PDB entry 6JEN | X-ray diffraction, 2.65 A resolution | chain A

== Chain A ==
Name: Glycosyltransferase
From: Phytolacca americana
Notes: EC 2.4.1.-
UniProtKB: B5MGN7 (B5MGN7_PHYAM); residue numbers follow UniProt; this construct covers 1-469
Chain sequence (489 residues; row label = number of the first residue in the row; numbers below 1 keep their minus sign (Met-19 is residue -19)):
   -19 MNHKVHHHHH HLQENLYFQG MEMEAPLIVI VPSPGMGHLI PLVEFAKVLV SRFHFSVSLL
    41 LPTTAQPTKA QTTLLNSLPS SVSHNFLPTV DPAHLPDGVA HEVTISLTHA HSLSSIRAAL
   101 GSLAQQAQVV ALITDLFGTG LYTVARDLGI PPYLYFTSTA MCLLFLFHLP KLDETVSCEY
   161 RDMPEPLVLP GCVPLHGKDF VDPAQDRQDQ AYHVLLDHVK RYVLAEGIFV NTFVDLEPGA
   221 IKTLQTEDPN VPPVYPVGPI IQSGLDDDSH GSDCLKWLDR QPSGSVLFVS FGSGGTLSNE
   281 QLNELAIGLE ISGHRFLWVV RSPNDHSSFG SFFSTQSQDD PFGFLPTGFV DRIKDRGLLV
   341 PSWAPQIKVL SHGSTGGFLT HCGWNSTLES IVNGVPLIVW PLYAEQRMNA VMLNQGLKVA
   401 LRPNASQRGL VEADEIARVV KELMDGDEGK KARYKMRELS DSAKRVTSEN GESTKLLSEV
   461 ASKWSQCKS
Not modelled in the structure: -19 to 4, 77-78, 249-251, 304-320, 467-469
Sequence notes: initiating methionine (-19); expression tag (-18 to 0)
Ligand contacts:
  - Pterostilbene (3RL): Gly17, His18, His81, Glu82, Leu116, Phe136, Thr137, Ser138, Cys142, Val181, Pro183, Leu195, Ala384, Glu385
  - U2F (uridine-5'-diphosphate-2-deoxy-2-fluoro-alpha-D-glucose): Gly17, Thr137, Ser138, Gln242, Ser270, Val299, Ser342, Trp343, Ala344, Gln346, Ile347, His361, Gly363, Trp364, Asn365, Ser366, Glu369, Tyr383, Ala384, Glu385, Gln386, Asn389

== Summary ==
Chain A binds Pterostilbene and compound U2F.
Chain A is Glycosyltransferase (Phytolacca americana); the structure, Structure of Phytolacca americana UGT2
complexed with UDP-2fluoro-glucose and pterostilbene, was determined by X-ray diffraction, deposited together
with 6JEL and 6JEM.
